PDB entry 5L23 | X-ray diffraction, 1.77 A resolution | chains A and B

# Chain A
Protein: Adapter molecule crk
From: Mus musculus
Reference sequence: Q64010 (CRK_MOUSE); numbering as in UniProt (aligned over 134-191)
Sequence (58 residues; each row starts with the number of its first residue):
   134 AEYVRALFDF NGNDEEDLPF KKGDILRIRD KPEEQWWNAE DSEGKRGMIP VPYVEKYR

# Chain B
Protein: C3G derived peptide
Sequence (17 residues; each row starts with the number of its first residue; numbers below 1 keep their minus sign (ACE-3 is residue -3)):
    -3 XDNSPPPALP KKRQSYX
Modified positions: ACE (acetyl group) at position -3; NH2 (amino group) at position 13

# Interface between chain A and chain B
Contacting residue pairs (25):
  Phe141(A) - Ser0(B)
  Phe141(A) - Pro1(B)
  Phe141(A) - Pro2(B)  hydrophobic
  Phe141(A) - Pro3(B)
  Phe143(A) - Leu5(B)  hydrophobic
  Asp147(A) - Lys8(B)  salt bridge
  Glu149(A) - Tyr12(B)
  Glu149(A) - NH2_13(B)
  Asp150(A) - Lys8(B)  salt bridge
  Pro165(A) - Arg9(B)  hydrogen bond (backbone-side chain)
  Pro165(A) - Tyr12(B)
  Glu166(A) - Lys8(B)
  Glu166(A) - Arg9(B)  hydrogen bond (side chain-backbone)
  Glu166(A) - Gln10(B)  hydrogen bond (side chain-backbone)
  Glu166(A) - Tyr12(B)  hydrogen bond
  Gln168(A) - Pro6(B)
  Trp169(A) - Pro6(B)  hydrogen bond (side chain-backbone)
  Trp169(A) - Lys7(B)  hydrogen bond (side chain-backbone)
  Trp169(A) - Lys8(B)
  Met181(A) - Tyr12(B)  hydrophobic
  Pro183(A) - Pro6(B)
  Pro185(A) - Pro6(B)
  Tyr186(A) - Pro2(B)
  Tyr186(A) - Pro3(B)  hydrogen bond (side chain-backbone)
  Tyr186(A) - Leu5(B)
Interface residues without a listed pair, chain B (13 interface residues in all): Ala4

# Overview
Chain A and chain B each contribute 13 residues to their interface; the contacts include 7 hydrogen bonds and
2 salt bridges. Polar pairs include Asp147(A)-Lys8(B), Asp150(A)-Lys8(B) and Pro165(A)-Arg9(B).
Chain A is Adapter molecule crk (Mus musculus) and chain B is C3G derived peptide; the structure, Crystal
structure of the complex between the N-terminal SH3 domain of CrkII and a proline-rich ligand, was determined
by X-ray diffraction.
